Entry 1IWA (X-ray diffraction, 2.60 A resolution); this record covers chains E and K of the 16 polymer chains in the assembly.

# Chain E (and K)
Molecule: ribulose-1,5-bisphosphate carboxylase/oxygenase large subunit
From: Galdieria partita
Notes: EC 4.1.1.39; chain K of this document is another copy of the same molecule, construct and numbering; everything in this record applies to it too
UniProtKB: O98949 (O98949_9RHOD); the construct lacks a stretch of the UniProt sequence and is renumbered around it, so the offset changes along the chain: -7 to 22 = UniProt 1-30; 23-268 = UniProt 32-277; 270-485 = UniProt 278-493
Chain sequence (493 residues; each row starts with the number of its first residue; note: 1 number in that range is skipped by the numbering (no residue carries it; nothing is unmodelled there); numbers below 1 keep their minus sign (Met-7 is residue -7)):
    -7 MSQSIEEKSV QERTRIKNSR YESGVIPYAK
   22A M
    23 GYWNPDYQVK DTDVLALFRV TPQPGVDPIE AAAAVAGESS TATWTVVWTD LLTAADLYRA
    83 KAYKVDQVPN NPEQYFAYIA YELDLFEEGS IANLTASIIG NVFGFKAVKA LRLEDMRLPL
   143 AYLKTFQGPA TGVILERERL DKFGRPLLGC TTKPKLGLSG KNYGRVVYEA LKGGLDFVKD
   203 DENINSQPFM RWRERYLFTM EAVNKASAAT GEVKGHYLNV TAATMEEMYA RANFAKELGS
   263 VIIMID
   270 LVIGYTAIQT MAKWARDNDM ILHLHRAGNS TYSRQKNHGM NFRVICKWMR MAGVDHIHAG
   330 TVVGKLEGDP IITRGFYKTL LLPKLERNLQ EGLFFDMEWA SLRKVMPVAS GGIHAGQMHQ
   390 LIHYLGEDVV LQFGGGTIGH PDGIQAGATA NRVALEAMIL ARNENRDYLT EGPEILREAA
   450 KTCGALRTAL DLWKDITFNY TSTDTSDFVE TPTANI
Unresolved in the structure: -7 to 5, 479-485

# How chain E and chain K interact
Pairs across the interface (13; chain E residue first):
  Asp33(E) - Asp33(K)
  Thr34(E) - Leu142(K)
  Leu105(E) - Lys146(K)
  Asp106(E) - Ser370(K)  hydrogen bond
  Glu110(E) - Lys146(K)  salt bridge
  Leu142(E) - Thr34(K)
  Ala143(E) - Ala143(K)  hydrophobic
  Ala143(E) - Lys146(K)
  Lys146(E) - Glu110(K)  salt bridge
  Lys146(E) - Ala143(K)
  Lys146(E) - Thr147(K)
  Thr147(E) - Lys146(K)
  Ser370(E) - Asp106(K)  hydrogen bond
Also at the interface, not in a pair above, chain K (10 interface residues in all): Leu105

# Overview
The chain E/chain K interface involves 10 residues from each chain, with 2 hydrogen bonds and 2 salt bridges.
Among the polar pairs are Glu110(E)-Lys146(K) and Asp106(E)-Ser370(K).
Chain E and chain K are both ribulose-1,5-bisphosphate carboxylase/oxygenase large subunit (Galdieria
partita); the structure, Rubisco from galdieria partita, was determined by X-ray diffraction.
